PDB entry 7UWA | electron microscopy, 4.30 A resolution (low resolution: residue-level contacts below are approximate; hydrogen-bond / salt-bridge calls are withheld) | chains I and J of the 31 polymer chains in the assembly

Chain I:
Protein: V-type proton ATPase subunit E
Organism: Citrus limon
UniProtKB: Q9MB46 (VATE_CITUN); residue numbers follow UniProt; this construct covers 1-230
Chain sequence (230 residues; row label = number of the first residue in the row):
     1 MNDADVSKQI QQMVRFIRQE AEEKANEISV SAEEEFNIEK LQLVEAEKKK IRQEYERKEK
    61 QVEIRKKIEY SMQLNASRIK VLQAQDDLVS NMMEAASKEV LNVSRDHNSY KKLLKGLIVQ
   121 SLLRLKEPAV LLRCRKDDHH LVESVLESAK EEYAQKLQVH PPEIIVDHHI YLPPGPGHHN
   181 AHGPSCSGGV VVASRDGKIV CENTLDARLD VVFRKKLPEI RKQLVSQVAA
Disordered / not traced: 1-12, 165-171, 227-230

Chain J:
Protein: V-type proton ATPase subunit G
Organism: Citrus limon
UniProtKB: A0A067DRZ4 (A0A067DRZ4_CITSI); numbering as in UniProt (aligned over 1-110)
Chain sequence (110 residues; each row starts with the number of its first residue):
     1 MASNRGHGGI QQLLAAEQEA QHIVAAARNA KMARLRQAKE EAEREIAEHR AQVEREFQRK
    61 LAESSGDSGA NVKRLEQETE VKIHHLNAGA EKIQYDVVQM LLKHVTTVKN
Disordered / not traced: 1-13, 110

How chain I and chain J interact:
Pairs across the interface - 40 pairs, chain I then chain J:
  Val14(I) with Ala16(J)
  Arg15(I) with Ala16(J)
  Arg18(I) with Ala16(J); Ala20(J)
  Glu22(I) with Ala20(J); Ile23(J)
  Ala25(I) with Ala27(J)
  Ser29(I) with Ala27(J); Ala30(J); Lys31(J)
  Glu33(I) with Arg34(J)
  Phe36(I) with Leu35(J)
  Asn37(I) with Ala38(J)
  Lys40(I) with Lys39(J); Ala42(J)
  Val44(I) with Ala42(J); Glu43(J); Ile46(J)
  Tyr55(I) with Val53(J)
  Tyr70(I) with Asn71(J)
  Leu88(I) with Leu86(J)
  Met92(I) with Ile93(J); Val97(J)
  Ala96(I) with Leu101(J)
  Glu99(I) with Leu101(J)
  Val100(I) with Leu101(J); His104(J)
  Gly116(I) with Lys109(J)
  Leu117(I) with Thr107(J)
  Val119(I) with Lys109(J)
  Gln120(I) with Thr107(J); Lys109(J)
  Arg208(I) with His104(J); Thr107(J)
  Leu209(I) with His104(J)
  Val212(I) with Lys103(J); His104(J)
  Lys216(I) with Met100(J)
  Ile220(I) with Met100(J)
  Leu224(I) with Gly89(J)
Interface residues without a listed pair, chain I (39 interface residues in all): Asn26, Ala32, Leu41, Glu47, Lys48, Val81, Ala95, Val103, Leu113, Leu123, Gln223
Interface residues without a listed pair, chain J (32 interface residues in all): Val24, Arg28, Lys82, Gln94, Asp96, Val105, Val108

Overview:
Chain I and chain J form an interface of 39 and 32 residues respectively.
Chain I is V-type proton ATPase subunit E and chain J is V-type proton ATPase subunit G, both from Citrus
limon; the structure, Citrus V-ATPase State 1, H in contact with subunits AB, was determined by electron
microscopy (same publication as 7UW9, 7UWB, 7UWC and 7UWD).
